8FXQ - chains A and W; structure by X-ray diffraction, 1.21 A resolution.

[Chain A]
Molecule: Rhizopuspepsin
Source organism: Rhizopus microsporus var. chinensis
Notes: EC 3.4.23.21; engineered mutation(s): I230V
UniProtKB: P06026 (CARP_RHICH); residues -3 to 325 here correspond to UniProt positions 65-393 (UniProt number = residue number + 68)
Sequence (329 residues; numbered -3 to 325; the number before each row is that of its first residue; numbers below 1 keep their minus sign (Ile-3 is residue -3)):
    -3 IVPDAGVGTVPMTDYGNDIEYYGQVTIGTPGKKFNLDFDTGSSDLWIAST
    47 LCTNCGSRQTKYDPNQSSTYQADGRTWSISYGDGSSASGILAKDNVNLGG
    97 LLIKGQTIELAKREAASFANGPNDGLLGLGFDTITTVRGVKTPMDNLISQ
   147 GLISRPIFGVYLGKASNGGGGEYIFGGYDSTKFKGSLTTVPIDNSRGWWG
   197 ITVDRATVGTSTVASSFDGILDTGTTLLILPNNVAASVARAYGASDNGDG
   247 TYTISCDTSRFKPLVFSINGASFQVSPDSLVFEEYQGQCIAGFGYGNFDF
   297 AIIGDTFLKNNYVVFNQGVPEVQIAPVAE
Not modelled in the structure: -3 to 1
Construct notes: variant Ile15 (Val83 in P06026), Asn61 (Lys129 in P06026), Glu325 (Gln393 in P06026)
Disulfide bonds: Cys48-Cys51, Cys252-Cys285
Residues lining bound ligands: cyclohexane (CHX): Ile15, Glu16, Asp79, Phe114, Pro118, Asn119
UniProt features mapped onto this chain:
  - active site: Asp35, Asp218

[Chain W]
Molecule: Ala-cys-val-lys
Sequence (4 residues; each row starts with the number of its first residue; numbers below 1 keep their minus sign (Ala-1 is residue -1)):
    -1 ACVK
Covalent attachments: cyclohexane (CHX) linked to Cys0, Lys2

[Chain A / chain W interface]
Pairs across the interface - 24 pairs, chain A then chain W:
  Ile15(A) with Cys0(W), hydrophobic
  Asp33(A) with Lys2(W)
  Asp35(A) with Lys2(W)
  Gly37(A) with Lys2(W)
  Tyr77(A) with Val1(W); Lys2(W)
  Gly78(A) with Val1(W), hydrogen bond (backbone-backbone)
  Asp79(A) with Cys0(W); Val1(W), hydrogen bond (side chain-backbone); Lys2(W), salt bridge
  Ser81(A) with Lys2(W)
  Phe114(A) with Lys2(W)
  Leu122(A) with Lys2(W)
  Asp218(A) with Lys2(W)
  Gly220(A) with Cys0(W); Val1(W); Lys2(W), hydrogen bond (backbone-backbone)
  Thr221(A) with Cys0(W); Val1(W); Lys2(W), hydrogen bond (side chain-backbone)
  Thr222(A) with Ala-1(W); Cys0(W), hydrogen bond (side chain-backbone)
  Ile225(A) with Val1(W), hydrophobic
  Ile298(A) with Val1(W), hydrophobic
Other interface residues (no listed pair), chain A (17 interface residues in all): Glu16

[In short]
The interface between chain A and chain W involves 17 residues on one side and 4 on the other; the contacts
include 5 hydrogen bonds and 1 salt bridge. Polar contacts include Asp79(A)-Lys2(W), Asp79(A)-Val1(W) and
Thr221(A)-Lys2(W). Bound to chain A: cyclohexane.
Chain A is Rhizopuspepsin (Rhizopus microsporus var. chinensis) and chain W is Ala-cys-val-lys; the structure,
The Crystal Sturucture of Rhizopuspepsin with a bound modified peptide inhibitor generated by de novo drug
..., was determined by X-ray diffraction.
